7LVP - chain A; structure by X-ray diffraction, 2.24 A resolution.

# Chain A
Molecule: AIR synthase
Source organism: Cryptococcus neoformans var. grubii serotype A
Notes: EC 6.3.3.1
Reference sequence: J9VYP5 (J9VYP5_CRYNH); residues 26-336 here correspond to UniProt positions 492-802 (UniProt number = residue number + 466)
Chain sequence (336 residues; numbered 1 to 336; the number before each row is that of its first residue):
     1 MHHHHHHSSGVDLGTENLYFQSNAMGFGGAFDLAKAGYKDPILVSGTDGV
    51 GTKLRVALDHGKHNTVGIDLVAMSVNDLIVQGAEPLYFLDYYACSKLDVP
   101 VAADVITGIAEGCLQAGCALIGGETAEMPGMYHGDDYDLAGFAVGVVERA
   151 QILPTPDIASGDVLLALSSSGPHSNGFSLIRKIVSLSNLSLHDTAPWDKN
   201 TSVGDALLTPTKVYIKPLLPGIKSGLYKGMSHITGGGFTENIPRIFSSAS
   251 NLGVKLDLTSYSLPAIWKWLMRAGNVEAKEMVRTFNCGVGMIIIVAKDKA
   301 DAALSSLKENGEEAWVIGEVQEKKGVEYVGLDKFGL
Not modelled in the structure: 1-27, 91-98, 122-137
Differences from the reference sequence: initiating methionine (1); expression tag (2-25)
Small-molecule neighbours:
  - glycine (GLY): T259, S260, Y261, S262, L336
  - succinic acid (SIN): T194, K199, N200, T201, S202
What the authors report for this chain:
  - binding site for phosphate ion: S174, N175 (proposed by the authors, not directly observed)
  - catalytic residues: G46 (proposed by the authors, not directly observed)
  - self-association interface (contacts with another copy of this molecule): Y87

# Overview
Bound to chain A: succinic acid and glycine. From the paper: the catalytic residue G46; a binding site for
phosphate ion at S174 and N175.
Chain A is AIR synthase (Cryptococcus neoformans var. grubii serotype A); the structure, Cryptococcus
neoformans AIR synthetase, was determined by X-ray diffraction (same publication as 7LVO).
